PDB entry 5M51 | X-ray diffraction, 1.90 A resolution | chain A

[Chain A]
Name: Serine/threonine-protein kinase Nek2
Organism: Homo sapiens
Notes: EC 2.7.11.1
Reference sequence: P51955 (NEK2_HUMAN); numbering as in UniProt (aligned over 1-271)
Chain sequence (279 residues; each row starts with the number of its first residue):
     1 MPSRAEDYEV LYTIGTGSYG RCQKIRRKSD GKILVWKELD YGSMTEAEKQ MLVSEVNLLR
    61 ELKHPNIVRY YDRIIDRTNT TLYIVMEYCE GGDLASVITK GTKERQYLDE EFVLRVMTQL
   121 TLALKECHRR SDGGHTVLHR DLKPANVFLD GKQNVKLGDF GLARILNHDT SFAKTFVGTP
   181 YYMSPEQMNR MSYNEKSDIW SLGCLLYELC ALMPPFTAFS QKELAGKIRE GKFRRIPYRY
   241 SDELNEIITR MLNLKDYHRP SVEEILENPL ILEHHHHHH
Not modelled in the structure: 1-2, 161-176, 279
Construct notes: expression tag (272-279)
Swiss-Prot annotation at these positions:
  - active site: Asp141 (Proton acceptor)
  - binding site (ATP): Ile14 to Cys22, Lys37
  - modified residue: Thr170 (Phosphothreonine), Ser171 (Phosphoserine), Thr175 (Phosphothreonine), Thr179 (Phosphothreonine), Ser184 (Phosphoserine), Ser241 (Phosphoserine)
Residues lining bound ligands: NU6 (3-[[6-(cyclohexylmethoxy)-9H-purin-2-yl]amino]benzamide): Ile14, Gly15, Thr16, Gly17, Tyr19, Cys22, Val35, Lys37, Val68, Met86, Glu87, Tyr88, Cys89, Glu90, Gly92, Asp93, Phe148, Asp159
What the authors report for this chain:
  - binding site for NU6: Glu87, Cys89, Gly92, Asp93

[Overview]
Chain A binds compound NU6. Curated annotation (UniProt) lists active-site residue Asp141 and 10 ATP-binding
residues. The paper reports a binding site for NU6 at Glu87, Cys89 and Gly92 among others.
Chain A is Serine/threonine-protein kinase Nek2 (Homo sapiens); the structure, Nek2 bound to arylaminopurine
compound 8, was determined by X-ray diffraction (same publication as 5M57, 5M53 and 5M55).
